PDB entry 6NKV | X-ray diffraction, 1.85 A resolution | chains T and A of the 4 polymer chains in the assembly

[Chain T]
Molecule: 16-nt DNA strand
Notes: EC 2.7.7.7
Sequence (16 nucleotides; numbered 1 to 16; the number before each row is that of its first residue):
     1 CCGAACAAGC ATCAGC

[Chain A]
Molecule: DNA polymerase beta
Source organism: Homo sapiens
Notes: EC 2.7.7.7, 4.2.99.-
Reference sequence: P06746 (DPOLB_HUMAN); residues 1-335 here = UniProt positions 1-335
Chain sequence (335 residues; each row starts with the number of its first residue):
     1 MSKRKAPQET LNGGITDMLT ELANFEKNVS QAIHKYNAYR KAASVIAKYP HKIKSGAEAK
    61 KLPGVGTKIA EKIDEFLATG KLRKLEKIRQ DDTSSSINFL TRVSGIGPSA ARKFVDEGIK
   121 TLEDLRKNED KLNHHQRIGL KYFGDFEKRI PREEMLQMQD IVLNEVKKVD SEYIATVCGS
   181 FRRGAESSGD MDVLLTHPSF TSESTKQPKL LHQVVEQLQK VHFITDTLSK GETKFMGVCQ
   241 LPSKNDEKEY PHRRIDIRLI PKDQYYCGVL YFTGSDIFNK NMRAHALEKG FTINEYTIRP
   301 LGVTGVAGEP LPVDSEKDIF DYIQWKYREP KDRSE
Disordered / not traced: 1-9
UniProt features mapped onto this chain:
  - region: Arg183 to Asp192 (DNA-binding)
  - active site: Lys72 (Nucleophile)
  - binding site (K(+)): Lys60, Leu62, Val65, Thr101, Val103, Ile106
  - binding site (Na(+)): Lys60, Leu62, Val65, Thr101, Val103, Ile106
  - binding site (dATP): Arg149, Ser180, Arg183, Gly189, Asp190
  - binding site (dCTP): Arg149, Ser180, Arg183, Gly189, Asp190
  - binding site (dGTP): Arg149, Ser180, Arg183, Gly189, Asp190, Asp192
  - binding site (dTTP): Arg149, Ser180, Arg183, Gly189, Asp190
  - binding site (Mg(2+)): Asp190, Asp192, Asp256
  - modified residue: Lys72 (N6-acetyllysine), Arg83 (Omega-N-methylarginine), Arg152 (Omega-N-methylarginine)
  - cross-link (Glycyl lysine isopeptide (Lys-Gly)): Lys41 (interchain with G-Cter in ubiquitin), Lys61 (interchain with G-Cter in ubiquitin), Lys81 (interchain with G-Cter in ubiquitin)
  - natural variant: Leu22 (L22P: Found in a gastric cancer sample; uncertain significance), Tyr39 (Y39C: Found in a gastric cancer sample; uncertain significance), Gly118 (G118V: Decreased DNA-directed DNA polymerase activity), Arg137 (R137Q: Decreased function in base-excision repair), Arg149 (R149I: Decreased DNA-directed DNA polymerase activity), Asp160 (D160N: Found in a gastric cancer sample; uncertain significance), Cys239 (C239R: Found in a gastric cancer sample; uncertain significance), Lys289 (K289M: Found in a colon cancer sample; uncertain significance), Asn294 (N294D: Found in a gastric cancer sample; uncertain significance), Glu295 (E295K: Found in a gastric cancer sample; uncertain significance)
  - mutagenesis: Phe25 (F25W: No effect on 5'-dRP lyase activity. Decreased ssDNA binding), His34 (H34G: Decreased 5'-dRP lyase activity. Decreased ssDNA binding), Lys35 (K35A: Decreased 5'-dRP lyase activity. Decreased ssDNA binding. Loss of 5'-dRP lyase activity; when associated with A-68 and A-72. Decreased ssDNA binding; when associated with A-68 and A-72 ...), Tyr39 (Y39F: No effect on 5'-dRP lyase activity; Y39Q: Abolishes DNA polymerase and 5'-dRP lyase activity), Lys41 (K41R: Abolishes ubiquitination; when associated with R-61 and R-81), Lys60 (K60A: Decreased 5'-dRP lyase activity. Decreased ssDNA binding), Lys61 (K61R: Abolishes ubiquitination; when associated with R-41 and R-81), Lys68 (K68A: No effect on 5'-dRP lyase activity. Decreased ssDNA binding. Loss of 5'-dRP lyase activity; when associated with A-35 and A-72. Decreased ssDNA binding; when associated with A-35 and A-72 ...), Glu71 (E71Q: No effect on 5'-dRP lyase activity. No effect on structure shown by circular dichroism. No effect on ssDNA binding), Lys72 (K72A: Severely reduced 5'-dRP lyase activity. Does not affect ssDNA binding. Loss of 5'-dRP lyase activity; when associated with A-35 and A-68. Decreased ssDNA binding ...), Glu75 (E75A: Slightly decreased 5'-dRP lyase activity. Decreased ssDNA binding. No effect on structure shown by circular dichroism), Lys81 (K81R: Abolishes ubiquitination; when associated with R-41 and R-61), 5 further mutagenesis entries in UniProt

[How chain T and chain A interact]
Pairs across the interface (26; chain T residue first):
  DA5(T) - His34(A)  stacking on the base
  DA5(T) - Leu287(A)  phosphate contact
  DC6(T) - Lys280(A)  salt bridge to the phosphate
  DC6(T) - Arg283(A)  hydrogen bond to the base
  DC6(T) - Ala284(A)  sugar contact
  DC6(T) - Leu287(A)  phosphate contact
  DA7(T) - Arg283(A)  hydrogen bond to the sugar
  DA7(T) - Leu287(A)  phosphate contact
  DA7(T) - Thr292(A)  hydrogen bond to the phosphate
  DA7(T) - Ile293(A)  sugar contact
  DA7(T) - Asn294(A)  phosphate contact
  DA8(T) - Asn294(A)  hydrogen bond to the phosphate
  DA8(T) - Glu295(A)  sugar contact
  DG9(T) - Thr233(A)  hydrogen bond to the phosphate
  DG9(T) - Lys234(A)  hydrogen bond to the base
  DG9(T) - Arg258(A)  sugar contact
  DG9(T) - Tyr296(A)  hydrogen bond to the phosphate
  DC10(T) - Ser229(A)  phosphate contact
  DC10(T) - Lys230(A)  hydrogen bond to the phosphate
  DC10(T) - Gly231(A)  phosphate contact
  DC10(T) - Glu232(A)  hydrogen bond to the phosphate
  DC10(T) - Thr233(A)  hydrogen bond to the phosphate
  DC10(T) - Lys234(A)  hydrogen bond to the phosphate
  DA11(T) - Ser229(A)  sugar contact
  DA11(T) - Lys230(A)  hydrogen bond to the phosphate
  DT12(T) - Asn133(A)  phosphate contact
Interface residues without a listed pair, chain A (20 interface residues in all): Asn37, His134

[Overview]
8 residues of chain T face 20 of chain A across their interface; the contacts include 12 hydrogen bonds, 1
salt bridge and 1 aromatic stacking contact. Polar contacts include DC6(T)-Arg283(A), DG9(T)-Lys234(A) and
DA7(T)-Arg283(A).
Here chain T is a 16-nt DNA strand and chain A is DNA polymerase beta (Homo sapiens). Entry 6NKV (Ternary
complex crystal structure of DNA polymerase Beta with "hot-spot sequence" with beta-gamma CHF analogue of ...)
was determined by X-ray diffraction (same publication as 6NKR, 6NKS, 6NKT, 6NKU, 6NKW, 6NKX and 3 further
entries).
